PDB entry 7N2R | X-ray diffraction, 2.28 A resolution | chains A and B of the 5 polymer chains in the assembly

# Chain A
Protein: Human leukocyte antigen (HLA) B27
Source organism: Homo sapiens
UniProtKB: A3F718 (A3F718_HUMAN); residues 1-278 here correspond to UniProt positions 11-288 (UniProt number = residue number + 10)
Sequence (278 residues; row label = number of the first residue in the row):
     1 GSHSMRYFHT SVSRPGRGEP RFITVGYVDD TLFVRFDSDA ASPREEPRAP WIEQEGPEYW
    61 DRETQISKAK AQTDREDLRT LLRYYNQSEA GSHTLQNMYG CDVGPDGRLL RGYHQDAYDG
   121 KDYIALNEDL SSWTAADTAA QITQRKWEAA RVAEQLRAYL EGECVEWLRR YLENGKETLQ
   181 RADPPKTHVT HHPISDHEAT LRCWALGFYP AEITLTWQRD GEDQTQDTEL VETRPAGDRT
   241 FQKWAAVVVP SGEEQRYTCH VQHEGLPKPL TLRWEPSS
Unresolved in the structure: 194-196, 216-223, 249-254, 277-278
Differences from the reference sequence: conflict Ser67 (Cys77 in A3F718)
Disulfides: Cys101-Cys164, Cys203-Cys259
From the paper describing this entry:
  - mutagenesis - D116H: unchanged signaling with Pre-MRNA Processing Factor 3
  - mutagenesis - H114Y: unchanged stability with Pre-MRNA Processing Factor 3

# Chain B
Protein: Beta-2-microglobulin
Source organism: Homo sapiens
UniProtKB: P61769 (B2MG_HUMAN); residues 1-99 here correspond to UniProt positions 21-119 (UniProt number = residue number + 20)
Sequence (100 residues; numbered 0 to 99; the number before each row is that of its first residue; numbering starts at 0):
     0 MIQRTPKIQV YSRHPAENGK SNFLNCYVSG FHPSDIEVDL LKNGERIEKV EHSDLSFSKD
    60 WSFYLLYYTE FTPTEKDEYA CRVNHVTLSQ PKIVKWDRDM
Differences from the reference sequence: initiating methionine (0)
Disulfides: Cys25-Cys80
Swiss-Prot annotation at these positions:
  - modified residue: Gln2 (Pyrrolidone carboxylic acid)
  - glycosylation: Ile1 (N-linked (Glc) (glycation) isoleucine), Lys19 (N-linked (Glc) (glycation) lysine), Lys41 (N-linked (Glc) (glycation) lysine), Lys48 (N-linked (Glc) (glycation) lysine), Lys58 (N-linked (Glc) (glycation) lysine), Lys91 (N-linked (Glc) (glycation) lysine), Lys94 (N-linked (Glc) (glycation) lysine)

# Interface between chain A and chain B
Contacting residue pairs (59):
  Phe8(A) - Ser55(B)
  Phe8(A) - Phe56(B)  hydrophobic
  His9(A) - Phe56(B)
  Thr10(A) - Leu54(B)
  Thr10(A) - Phe56(B)
  Thr10(A) - Phe62(B)
  Val12(A) - Ser33(B)
  Ile23(A) - Leu54(B)
  Val25(A) - Asp53(B)
  Val25(A) - Ser55(B)
  Tyr27(A) - Tyr63(B)  hydrogen bond
  Arg35(A) - Asp53(B)  salt bridge
  His93(A) - Met0(B)
  Thr94(A) - Phe62(B)
  Gln96(A) - His31(B)
  Gln96(A) - Phe56(B)
  Gln96(A) - Trp60(B)  hydrogen bond (side chain-backbone)
  Gln96(A) - Phe62(B)
  Asn97(A) - Phe56(B)
  Met98(A) - Phe56(B)  hydrophobic
  Gln115(A) - Trp60(B)
  Asp116(A) - Trp60(B)
  Ala117(A) - Trp60(B)  hydrophobic
  Asp119(A) - Met0(B)
  Asp119(A) - Ile1(B)
  Asp119(A) - His31(B)
  Gly120(A) - Ile1(B)
  Gly120(A) - His31(B)  hydrogen bond (backbone-side chain)
  Gly120(A) - Trp60(B)
  Lys121(A) - Ile1(B)
  Asp122(A) - Trp60(B)  hydrogen bond
  Thr190(A) - Asp98(B)  hydrogen bond
  His192(A) - Asp98(B)  salt bridge
  Arg202(A) - Asp98(B)  hydrogen bond (side chain-backbone)
  Arg202(A) - Met99(B)
  Trp204(A) - Asp98(B)
  Trp204(A) - Met99(B)
  Val231(A) - Gln8(B)
  Glu232(A) - Gln8(B)  hydrogen bond (backbone-side chain)
  Glu232(A) - Tyr26(B)
  Glu232(A) - Ser28(B)  hydrogen bond
  Thr233(A) - Tyr26(B)
  Arg234(A) - Gln8(B)  hydrogen bond
  Arg234(A) - Tyr10(B)
  Arg234(A) - Tyr26(B)
  Arg234(A) - Met99(B)  hydrogen bond (side chain-backbone)
  Pro235(A) - Tyr10(B)  hydrogen bond (backbone-side chain)
  Pro235(A) - Asn24(B)
  Pro235(A) - Tyr26(B)
  Pro235(A) - Leu65(B)  hydrophobic
  Ala236(A) - Arg12(B)  hydrogen bond (backbone-side chain)
  Ala236(A) - Asn24(B)  hydrogen bond (backbone-side chain)
  Gly237(A) - Arg12(B)  hydrogen bond (backbone-side chain)
  Gly237(A) - Leu65(B)
  Asp238(A) - Arg12(B)
  Gln242(A) - Tyr10(B)
  Gln242(A) - Ser11(B)  hydrogen bond (side chain-backbone)
  Gln242(A) - Arg12(B)  hydrogen bond (side chain-backbone)
  Trp244(A) - Met99(B)  hydrogen bond (side chain-backbone)
Interface residues without a listed pair, chain A (36 interface residues in all): Arg48, Ser92
Interface residues without a listed pair, chain B (26 interface residues in all): Arg3, Val9, Asp34, Asp59, Arg97

# In short
36 residues of chain A face 26 of chain B across their interface; the contacts include 17 hydrogen bonds and 2
salt bridges. Polar contacts include Arg35(A)-Asp53(B), His192(A)-Asp98(B) and Tyr27(A)-Tyr63(B). The paper
reports that D116H of chain A leaves signaling with Pre-MRNA Processing Factor 3 unchanged; H114Y of chain A
leaves stability with Pre-MRNA Processing Factor 3 unchanged.
Here chain A is Human leukocyte antigen (HLA) B27 and chain B is Beta-2-microglobulin, both from Homo sapiens.
Entry 7N2R (AS4.3-PRPF3-HLA*B27) was determined by X-ray diffraction together with 7N2N, 7N2O, 7N2P, 7N2Q,
7N2S and 8CX4 from the same study.
